4OSS - chains A and J of the 3 polymer chains in the assembly; structure by X-ray diffraction, 2.40 A resolution.

[Chain A]
Protein: Hax3
Source organism: Xanthomonas campestris pv. armoraciae
UniProtKB: Q3ZD72 (Q3ZD72_XANCA); residue numbers follow UniProt; this construct covers 231-720
Chain sequence (499 residues; numbered 230 to 728; the number before each row is that of its first residue):
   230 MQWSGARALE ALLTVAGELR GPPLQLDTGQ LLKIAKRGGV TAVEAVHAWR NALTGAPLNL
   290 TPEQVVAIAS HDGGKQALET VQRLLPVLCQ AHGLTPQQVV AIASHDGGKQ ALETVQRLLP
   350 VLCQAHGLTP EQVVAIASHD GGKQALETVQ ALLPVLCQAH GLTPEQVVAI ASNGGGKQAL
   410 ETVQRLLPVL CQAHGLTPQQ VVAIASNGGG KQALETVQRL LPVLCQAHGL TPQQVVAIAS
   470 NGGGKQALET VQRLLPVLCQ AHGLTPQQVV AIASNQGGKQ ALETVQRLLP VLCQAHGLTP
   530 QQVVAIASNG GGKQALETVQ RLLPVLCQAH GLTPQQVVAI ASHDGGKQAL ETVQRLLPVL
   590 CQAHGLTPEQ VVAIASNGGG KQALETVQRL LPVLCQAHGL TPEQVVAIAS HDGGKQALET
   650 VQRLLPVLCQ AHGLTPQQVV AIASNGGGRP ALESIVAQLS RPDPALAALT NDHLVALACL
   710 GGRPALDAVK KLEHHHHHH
Unresolved in the structure: 230, 724-728
Construct notes: expression tag (230, 721-728); engineered mutation His300 (Asn in Q3ZD72), Asp301 (Ile in Q3ZD72), His368 (Asn in Q3ZD72), Asp369 (Ile in Q3ZD72), Asn402 (His in Q3ZD72), Gly403 (Asp in Q3ZD72), Asn436 (His in Q3ZD72), Gly437 (Asp in Q3ZD72), Asn470 (His in Q3ZD72), Gly471 (Asp in Q3ZD72), Gln505 (Ser in Q3ZD72), Gly539 (Ser in Q3ZD72), His572 (Asn in Q3ZD72), Asp573 (Ser in Q3ZD72), Asn606 (His in Q3ZD72), Gly607 (Asp in Q3ZD72), His640 (Asn in Q3ZD72), Asp641 (Ile in Q3ZD72)

[Chain J]
Molecule: 17-nt DNA strand
Sequence (17 nucleotides; row label = number of the first residue in the row; numbers below 1 keep their minus sign (DA-14 is residue -14)):
   -14 AGAGAGACAA AGGGACA

[How chain A and chain J interact]
Residue-residue contacts (5; chain A residue first):
  Lys262(A) with DA-5(J), salt bridge to the phosphate
  Lys265(A) with DA-4(J), salt bridge to the phosphate
  Arg266(A) with DA-4(J), base contact; DG-3(J), hydrogen bond to the base; DG-2(J), base contact
Also at the interface, not in a pair above, chain A (12 interface residues in all): Asp301, Asp335, His368, Asp369, Ala398, Ser401, Ala432, Ser435, Gln505
Also at the interface, not in a pair above, chain J (7 interface residues in all): DA-10, DG-9, DA-8

[Overview]
Chain A and chain J form an interface of 12 and 7 residues respectively; the contacts include 1 hydrogen bond
and 2 salt bridges. Polar pairs include Arg266(A)-DG-3(J), Lys262(A)-DA-5(J) and Lys265(A)-DA-4(J).
Here chain A is Hax3 (Xanthomonas campestris pv. armoraciae) and chain J is a 17-nt DNA strand. Entry 4OSS
(Crystal structure of the S505Q mutant of TAL effector dHax3) was determined by X-ray diffraction, deposited
together with 4OSH, 4OSI, 4OSJ, 4OSK, 4OSL, 4OSM and 9 further entries.
